8YIO - chains C and N of the 20 polymer chains in the assembly; structure by electron microscopy, 2.35 A resolution.

Chain C (and N):
Protein: Cytochrome b
From: Saccharomyces cerevisiae
Notes: chain N of this document is another copy of the same molecule, construct and numbering; everything in this record applies to it too
UniProt: A0A0G3F5W7 (A0A0G3F5W7_YEASX); numbering as in UniProt (aligned over 1-385)
Sequence (385 residues; row label = number of the first residue in the row):
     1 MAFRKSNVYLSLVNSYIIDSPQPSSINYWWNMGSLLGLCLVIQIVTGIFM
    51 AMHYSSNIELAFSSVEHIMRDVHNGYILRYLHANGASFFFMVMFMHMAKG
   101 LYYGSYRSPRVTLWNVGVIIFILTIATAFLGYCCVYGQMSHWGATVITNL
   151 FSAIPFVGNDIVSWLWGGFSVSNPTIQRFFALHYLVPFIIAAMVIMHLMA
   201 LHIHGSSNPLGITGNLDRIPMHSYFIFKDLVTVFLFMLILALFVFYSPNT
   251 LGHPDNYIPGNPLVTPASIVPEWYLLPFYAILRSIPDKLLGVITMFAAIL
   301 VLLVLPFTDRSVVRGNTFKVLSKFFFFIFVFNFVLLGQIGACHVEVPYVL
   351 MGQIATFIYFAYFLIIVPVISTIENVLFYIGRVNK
Bound ions: heme Fe site 1 near H82 (its only coordinating residue here); heme Fe site 2: H96, H197
Residues lining bound ligands:
  - 3-sn-phosphatidylethanolamine (8PE; (2R)-3-{[(S)-(2-aminoethoxy)(hydroxy)phosphoryl]oxy}-2-(tetradecanoyloxy)propyl octadecanoate): W29, F94, M95, M97, A98, K99, Y102, Y103, F121, P209, F278, L302, T317, F326, F327, F329, V330, F331, F333, V334, Y359
  - 3-sn-phosphatidylethanolamine (9PE; (1R)-2-{[(S)-(2-aminoethoxy)(hydroxy)phosphoryl]oxy}-1-[(heptanoyloxy)methyl]ethyl octadecanoate), molecule 1: F3, S6, N7, V8, Y9, L10, L12, V13, I195
  - 3-sn-phosphatidylethanolamine (9PE), molecule 2: T112, N115, V116, M193, I195, M196, M199
  - azoxystrobin (AZO; methyl (2Z)-2-(2-{[6-(2-cyanophenoxy)pyrimidin-4-yl]oxy}phenyl)-3-methoxyacrylate): I125, A128, F129, Y132, C133, M139, S140, G143, A144, I147, I269, V270, P271, E272, Y274, L275, F278, Y279, M295, F296, I299
  - cardiolipin (CN3; (2R,5S,11R,14R)-5,8,11-trihydroxy-2-(nonanoyloxy)-5,11-dioxido-16-oxo-14-[(propanoyloxy)methyl]-4,6,10,12,15-pentaoxa-5,11-diphosphanonadec-1-yl undecanoate): N27, Y28, W29, M32, L35, F88, M91, V92, M95, V231, T232, L235, F236, I239
  - cardiolipin (CN5; (5S,11R)-5,8,11-trihydroxy-5,11-dioxido-17-oxo-4,6,10,12,16-pentaoxa-5,11-diphosphaoctadec-1-yl pentadecanoate): L12, V13, Y16, I17, I18, I195, L198, M199, I226
  - heme (HEM), molecule 1: W30, M32, G33, S34, L36, G37, F89, M93, H96, M97, K99, S105, R110, L113, W114, G117, V118, I120, F121, V194, H197, L198, L201, G205, S206, S207
  - heme (HEM), molecule 2: L40, Q43, I44, G47, I48, M50, A51, Y54, V65, R79, H82, A83, A86, F89, T127, A128, G131, Y132, C134, V135, F180, H183, Y184, P187, Y274
  - UQ6 (5-(3,7,11,15,19,23-hexamethyl-tetracosa-2,6,10,14,18,22-hexaenyl)-2,3-dimethoxy-6-methyl-benzene-1,4-diol): Y16, I17, S20, Q22, G33, S34, G37, V41, I44, V45, I48, F49, M52, V194, L198, L201, S206, M221

Chain C / chain N interface:
Residue-residue contacts (35):
  V8(C) with I203(N), hydrophobic
  Y9(C) with T112(N); V116(N); M196(N), hydrogen bond (side chain-backbone); A200(N)
  L12(C) with M199(N), hydrophobic
  A51(C) with A181(N)
  M52(C) with Q177(N); R178(N)
  Y54(C) with Q177(N)
  S55(C) with N57(N), hydrogen bond; Q177(N), hydrogen bond
  N57(C) with S55(N), hydrogen bond; N57(N); L60(N)
  L60(C) with N57(N)
  T112(C) with Y9(N)
  V116(C) with Y9(N)
  Q177(C) with M52(N); Y54(N); S55(N), hydrogen bond
  R178(C) with M52(N)
  A181(C) with A51(N); Y184(N), hydrogen bond (backbone-side chain)
  Y184(C) with A181(N), hydrogen bond (side chain-backbone); Y184(N), hydrophobic; L185(N)
  L185(C) with Y184(N); F188(N), hydrophobic
  F188(C) with L185(N), hydrophobic; F188(N), hydrophobic
  M196(C) with Y9(N), hydrogen bond (backbone-side chain)
  M199(C) with L12(N), hydrophobic
  A200(C) with Y9(N)
  I203(C) with V8(N), hydrophobic
Other interface residues (no listed pair), chain C (24 interface residues in all): I48, H53, L182
Other interface residues (no listed pair), chain N (24 interface residues in all): I48, H53, L182

Summary:
The chain C/chain N interface involves 24 residues from each chain, with 8 hydrogen bonds. Among the polar
pairs are Y9(C)-M196(N), S55(C)-N57(N) and S55(C)-Q177(N). Chain C binds azoxystrobin, compound UQ6, 3 copies
of 3-sn-phosphatidylethanolamine, heme and cardiolipin.
Chain C and chain N are both Cytochrome b (Saccharomyces cerevisiae); the structure, Cryo-EM structure of
Saccharomyces cerevisiae bc1 complex in azoxystrobin-bound state, was determined by electron microscopy.
